PDB entry 6BLO | X-ray diffraction, 3.40 A resolution | chains B and C of the 12 polymer chains in the assembly

== Chain B ==
Name: DNA-directed RNA polymerase II subunit RPB2
Organism: Saccharomyces cerevisiae (strain ATCC 204508 / S288c)
Notes: EC 2.7.7.6
UniProtKB: P08518 (RPB2_YEAST); residue numbers follow UniProt; this construct covers 1-1224
Sequence (1224 residues; row label = number of the first residue in the row):
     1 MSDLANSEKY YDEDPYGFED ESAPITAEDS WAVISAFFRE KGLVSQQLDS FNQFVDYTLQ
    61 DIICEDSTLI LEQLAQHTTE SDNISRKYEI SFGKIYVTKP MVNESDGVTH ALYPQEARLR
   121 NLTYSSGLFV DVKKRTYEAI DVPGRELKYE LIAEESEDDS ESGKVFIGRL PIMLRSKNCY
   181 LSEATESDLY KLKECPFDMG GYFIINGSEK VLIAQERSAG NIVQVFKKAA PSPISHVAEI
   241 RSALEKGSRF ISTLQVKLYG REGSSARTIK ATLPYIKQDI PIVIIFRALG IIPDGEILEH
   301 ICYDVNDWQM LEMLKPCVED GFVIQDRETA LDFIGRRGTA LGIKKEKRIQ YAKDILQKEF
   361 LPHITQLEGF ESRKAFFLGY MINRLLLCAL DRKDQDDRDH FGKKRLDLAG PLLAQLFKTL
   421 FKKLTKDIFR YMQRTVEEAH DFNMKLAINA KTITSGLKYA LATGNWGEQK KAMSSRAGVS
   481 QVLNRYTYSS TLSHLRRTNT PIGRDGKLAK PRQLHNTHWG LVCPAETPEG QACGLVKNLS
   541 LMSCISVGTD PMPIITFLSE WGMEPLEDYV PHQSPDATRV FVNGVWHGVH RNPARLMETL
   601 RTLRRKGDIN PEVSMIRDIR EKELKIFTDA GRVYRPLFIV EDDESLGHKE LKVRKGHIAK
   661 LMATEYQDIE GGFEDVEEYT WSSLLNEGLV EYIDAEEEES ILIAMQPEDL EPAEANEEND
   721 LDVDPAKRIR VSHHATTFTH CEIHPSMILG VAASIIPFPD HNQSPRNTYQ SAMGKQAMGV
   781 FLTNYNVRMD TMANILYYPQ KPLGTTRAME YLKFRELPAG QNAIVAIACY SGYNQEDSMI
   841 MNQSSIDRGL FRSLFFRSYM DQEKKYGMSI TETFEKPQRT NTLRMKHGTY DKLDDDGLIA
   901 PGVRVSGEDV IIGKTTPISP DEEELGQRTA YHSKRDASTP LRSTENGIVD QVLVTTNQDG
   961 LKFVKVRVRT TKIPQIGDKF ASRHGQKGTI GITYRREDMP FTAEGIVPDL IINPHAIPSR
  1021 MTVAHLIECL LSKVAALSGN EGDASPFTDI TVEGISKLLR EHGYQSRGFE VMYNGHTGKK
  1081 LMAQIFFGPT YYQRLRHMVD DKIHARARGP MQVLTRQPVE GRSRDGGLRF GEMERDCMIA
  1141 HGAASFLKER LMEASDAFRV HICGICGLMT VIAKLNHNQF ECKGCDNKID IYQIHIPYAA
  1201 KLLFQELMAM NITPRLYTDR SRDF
Not modelled in the structure: 1-19, 71-88, 135-163, 244-250, 339-344, 436-445, 503-508, 669-677, 713-721, 919-928, 1221-1224
Ion coordination: Zn2+: C1163, C1166, C1182, C1185

== Chain C ==
Name: DNA-directed RNA polymerase II subunit RPB3
Organism: Saccharomyces cerevisiae (strain ATCC 204508 / S288c)
UniProtKB: P16370 (RPB3_YEAST); numbering as in UniProt (aligned over 1-318)
Sequence (318 residues; row label = number of the first residue in the row):
     1 MSEEGPQVKI REASKDNVDF ILSNVDLAMA NSLRRVMIAE IPTLAIDSVE VETNTTVLAD
    61 EFIAHRLGLI PLQSMDIEQL EYSRDCFCED HCDKCSVVLT LQAFGESEST TNVYSKDLVI
   121 VSNLMGRNIG HPIIQDKEGN GVLICKLRKG QELKLTCVAK KGIAKEHAKW GPAAAIEFEY
   181 DPWNKLKHTD YWYEQDSAKE WPQSKNCEYE DPPNEGDPFD YKAQADTFYM NVESVGSIPV
   241 DQVVVRGIDT LQKKVASILL ALTQMDQDKV NFASGDNNTA SNMLGSNEDV MMTGAEQDPY
   301 SNASQMGNTG SGGYDNAW
Not modelled in the structure: 1-2, 269-318
Swiss-Prot annotation at these positions:
  - binding site (Zn(2+)): C86, C88, C92, C95
  - modified residue: S2 (N-acetylserine)
  - natural variant: A30 (A30D: In mutant RPB3-1)
  - mutagenesis: K9 (K9E: Transcript termination readthrough)
Ion coordination: Zn2+: C86, C88, C92, C95

== How chain B and chain C interact ==
Residue-residue contacts - 82 pairs, chain B then chain C:
  Y797(B) with E61(C); F62(C), hydrophobic
  Y798(B) with F62(C); H65(C); R66(C), hydrogen bond
  S844(B) with A168(C)
  D847(B) with H65(C), hydrogen bond (backbone-side chain); H167(C), hydrogen bond (backbone-side chain); A168(C)
  R848(B) with H65(C); A168(C)
  G849(B) with H65(C)
  R852(B) with H65(C); H167(C)
  R969(B) with D60(C), salt bridge; E61(C), salt bridge
  T971(B) with E61(C), hydrogen bond
  R995(B) with K165(C)
  R996(B) with R34(C); I38(C); A173(C); A174(C), hydrogen bond (side chain-backbone)
  E997(B) with R34(C), hydrogen bond (backbone-side chain); R35(C); I38(C); A39(C)
  D998(B) with R35(C), salt bridge
  M999(B) with R34(C)
  F1001(B) with R34(C); F178(C), hydrophobic
  A1003(B) with E177(C); F178(C), hydrogen bond (backbone-backbone); E179(C)
  E1004(B) with E177(C)
  G1005(B) with A175(C); I176(C)
  R1060(B) with K199(C), hydrogen bond (side chain-backbone); E200(C), hydrogen bond (side chain-backbone)
  G1063(B) with P202(C)
  Y1064(B) with P202(C)
  Q1065(B) with W192(C); E200(C); W201(C); P202(C)
  R1067(B) with W192(C); E194(C), salt bridge
  F1069(B) with W192(C), hydrophobic; W201(C), hydrophobic
  V1071(B) with Y191(C), hydrophobic; W201(C), hydrophobic
  Y1073(B) with F178(C); E179(C); Y180(C), hydrophobic
  G1075(B) with N31(C); R34(C); R35(C), hydrogen bond (backbone-side chain)
  H1076(B) with N31(C), hydrogen bond (backbone-side chain); R35(C)
  T1077(B) with L27(C); N31(C), hydrogen bond (backbone-side chain)
  G1078(B) with L27(C); N31(C); F178(C); Y180(C)
  K1079(B) with L27(C); Y180(C); H188(C)
  K1080(B) with Y180(C), hydrogen bond (backbone-side chain); D181(C), hydrogen bond (side chain-backbone); H188(C); T189(C)
  L1081(B) with H188(C); T189(C), hydrogen bond (backbone-side chain)
  M1082(B) with K187(C); H188(C); T189(C); D190(C), hydrogen bond (backbone-backbone)
  Q1084(B) with T189(C); D190(C), hydrogen bond (side chain-backbone); Y191(C); W192(C), hydrogen bond (side chain-backbone); W201(C)
Other interface residues (no listed pair), chain B (39 interface residues in all): N786, L854, T970, E1070
Other interface residues (no listed pair), chain C (38 interface residues in all): A28, V57, A59, L69

== In short ==
Chain B and chain C form an interface of 39 and 38 residues respectively; the contacts include 18 hydrogen
bonds and 4 salt bridges. Polar contacts include R969(B)-D60(C), R969(B)-E61(C) and D998(B)-R35(C). From
UniProt: 4 Zn2+-binding residues and one mutagenesis site on chain C.
Chain B is DNA-directed RNA polymerase II subunit RPB2 and chain C is DNA-directed RNA polymerase II subunit
RPB3, both from Saccharomyces cerevisiae (strain ATCC 204508 / S288c); the structure, Pol II elongation
complex with an abasic lesion at i+1 position, was determined by X-ray diffraction (same publication as 6BLP,
6BM2, 6BM4 and 6BQF).
